8ELP - chains A and B of the 4 polymer chains in the assembly; structure by X-ray diffraction, 2.83 A resolution.

Chain A:
Molecule: Spike protein S1
Source organism: Severe acute respiratory syndrome coronavirus 2
Notes: fragment: Receptor binding domain
Reference sequence: P0DTC2 (SPIKE_SARS2); residues 333-530 here = UniProt positions 333-530
Amino-acid sequence (205 residues; each row starts with the number of its first residue):
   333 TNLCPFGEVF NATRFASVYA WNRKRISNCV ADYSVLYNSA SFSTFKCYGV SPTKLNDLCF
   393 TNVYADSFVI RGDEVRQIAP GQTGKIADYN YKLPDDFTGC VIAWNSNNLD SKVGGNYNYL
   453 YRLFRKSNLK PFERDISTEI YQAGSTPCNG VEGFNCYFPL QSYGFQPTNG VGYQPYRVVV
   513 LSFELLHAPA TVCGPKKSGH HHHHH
Unresolved in the structure: 333, 528-537
Construct notes: expression tag (531-537)
Curated features (UniProtKB/Swiss-Prot):
  - region: Arg403 to Asp405 (Integrin-binding motif), Asn448 to Phe456 (Immunodominant HLA epitope recognized by the CD8+)
  - glycosylation: Asn343 (N-linked (GlcNAc...) (complex) asparagine)
  - natural variant: Gly339 (G339D: In strain: Omicron/BA.1, Omicron/BA.2 and 4 more; G339H: In strain: Omicron/BA.2.75, Omicron/XBB.1.5 and 1 more), Arg346 (R346K: In strain: Mu/B.1.621; R346T: In strain: Omicron/BQ.1.1, Omicron/XBB.1.5 and 1 more), Leu368 (L368I: In strain: Omicron/XBB.1.5, Omicron/EG.5.1), Ser371 (S371F: In strain: Omicron/BA.2, Omicron/BA.2.12.1 and 6 more; S371L: In strain: Omicron/BA.1), Ser373 (S373P: In strain: Omicron/BA.1, Omicron/BA.2 and 7 more), Ser375 (S375F: In strain: Omicron/BA.1, Omicron/BA.2 and 7 more), Thr376 (T376A: In strain: Omicron/BA.2, Omicron/BA.2.12.1 and 5 more), Asp405 (D405N: In strain: Omicron/BA.2, Omicron/BA.2.12.1 and 6 more), Arg408 (R408S: In strain: Omicron/BA.2, Omicron/BA.2.12.1 and 6 more), Lys417 (K417N: In strain: Beta/B.1.351, Omicron/BA.1 and 8 more; K417T: In strain: Gamma/P.1), Asn440 (N440K: In strain: Omicron/BA.1, Omicron/BA.2 and 7 more), Lys444 (K444T: In strain: Omicron/BQ.1.1), 16 further natural variant entries in UniProt
  - mutagenesis: Asn343 (N343Q: Reduced viral infectivity), Leu452 (L452R: Increased resistance to neutralizing antibodies. Decreases HLA binding to NF9 epitope. Increased binding affinity to human ACE2), Tyr453 (Y453F: Decreased HLA binding to NF9 epitope. Increased binding affinity to human ACE2), Ala475 (A475V: Increased resistance to neutralizing antibodies), Val483 (V483A: Increased resistance to neutralizing antibodies), Glu484 (E484D: Increased replication in human TMEM106B overexpressing cells), Phe490 (F490L: Increased resistance to neutralizing antibodies and human covalescent sera neutralization), Gln493 (Q493N: Reduced host ACE2-binding affinity in vitro; Q493Y: Reduced host ACE2-binding affinity in vitro), Asn501 (N501T: Reduced host ACE2-binding affinity in vitro; N501Y: Increased binding affinity to human ACE2), His519 (H519P: Increased resistance to human covalescent sera neutralization)
Disulfides: Cys336-Cys361, Cys379-Cys432, Cys391-Cys525, Cys480-Cys488
Covalently attached groups: N-acetylglucosamine (NAG) linked to Asn343

Chain B:
Molecule: Nanobody Nb-C4-240
Source organism: synthetic construct
Notes: antibody fragment or engineered binder
Amino-acid sequence (140 residues; each row starts with the number of its first residue; a row labelled like 82A-82C holds insertion residues (82A, then the next letters in order)):
     1 EVQLQESGGG LVQPGGSLRL SCAASGFTFS SYAMGWYRQA PGKEREWVCA IS
   52A G
    53 SGGSTYYADS VKGRFTCSRD NSKNTLYLQM
82A-82C NSL
    83 KPEDTAVYYC ARVVSYYD
100A-100J QTGFVYWQSY
   101 DYWGQGTQVT VSSGSGHHHH HHHHHH
Unresolved in the structure: 112-126
Disulfides: Cys22-Cys92, Cys49-Cys69

Interface between chain A and chain B:
Contacting residue pairs (24):
  Leu368(A) - Gln100A(B)  hydrogen bond (backbone-side chain)
  Tyr369(A) - Gln100A(B)  hydrogen bond (backbone-side chain)
  Asn370(A) - Gln100A(B)
  Ser371(A) - Gln100A(B)  hydrogen bond (backbone-side chain)
  Phe377(A) - Tyr99(B)
  Phe377(A) - Asp100(B)
  Phe377(A) - Gln100A(B)
  Lys378(A) - Tyr98(B)
  Lys378(A) - Tyr99(B)
  Lys378(A) - Gln100H(B)  hydrogen bond
  Cys379(A) - Tyr98(B)
  Cys379(A) - Tyr99(B)  hydrogen bond (backbone-backbone)
  Tyr380(A) - Ser97(B)
  Tyr380(A) - Tyr98(B)  hydrophobic
  Tyr380(A) - Gln100H(B)  hydrogen bond
  Val382(A) - Tyr99(B)
  Ser383(A) - Tyr99(B)
  Pro384(A) - Tyr99(B)
  Pro384(A) - Asp100(B)
  Lys386(A) - Tyr99(B)
  Arg408(A) - Asp101(B)  salt bridge
  Gly413(A) - Tyr100J(B)
  Asp427(A) - Tyr32(B)  hydrogen bond
  Asp427(A) - Tyr100J(B)
Other interface residues (no listed pair), chain A (17 interface residues in all): Thr385, Pro412
Other interface residues (no listed pair), chain B (12 interface residues in all): Val96, Thr100B, Gly100C

In short:
Chain A and chain B form an interface of 17 and 12 residues respectively, with 7 hydrogen bonds and 1 salt
bridge. Polar pairs include Arg408(A)-Asp101(B), Leu368(A)-Gln100A(B) and Tyr369(A)-Gln100A(B).
N-acetylglucosamine is covalently linked to Asn343(A). UniProt lists 10 mutagenesis sites on chain A.
Here chain A is Spike protein S1 (Severe acute respiratory syndrome coronavirus 2) and chain B is Nanobody
Nb-C4-240 (synthetic construct). Entry 8ELP (Crystal structure of SARS-CoV-2 spike protein receptor-binding
domain in complex with antibody CC12.1 Fab and nanobody ...) was determined by X-ray diffraction, deposited
together with 8ELO, 8ELQ and 8DT8.
